Entry 8GAN (electron microscopy, 3.26 A resolution); this record covers chains K and N of the 16 polymer chains in the assembly.

# Chain K
Molecule: crRNA
Sequence (43 nucleotides; row label = number of the first residue in the row):
     1 GUUGAAACAG GGUCAGCUUG CCGUAGGUGG CAUCGCCCUC GUC

# Chain N
Protein: Cas5
Source organism: Neisseria lactamica
Reference sequence: D0W8X4 (D0W8X4_NEILA); residue numbers follow UniProt; this construct covers 2-206
Amino-acid sequence (205 residues; row label = number of the first residue in the row):
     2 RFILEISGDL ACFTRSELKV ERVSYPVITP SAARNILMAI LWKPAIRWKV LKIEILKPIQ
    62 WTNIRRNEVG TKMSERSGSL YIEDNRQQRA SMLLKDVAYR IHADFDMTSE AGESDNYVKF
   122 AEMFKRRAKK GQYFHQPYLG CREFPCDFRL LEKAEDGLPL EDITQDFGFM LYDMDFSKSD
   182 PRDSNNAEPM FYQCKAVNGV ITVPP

# How chain K and chain N interact
Residue-residue contacts - 38 pairs, chain K then chain N:
  G1(K) with Met39(N), hydrogen bond to the base; Leu42(N), base contact; Trp43(N), hydrogen bond to the base; Pro45(N), phosphate contact; Arg128(N), base contact; Phe135(N), stacking on the base
  U2(K) with Trp43(N), base contact; Glu111(N), base contact; Arg183(N), salt bridge to the phosphate; Asp184(N), hydrogen bond to the base
  U3(K) with Arg35(N), hydrogen bond to the base; Asn36(N), hydrogen bond to the sugar; Met39(N), sugar contact; Phe177(N), base contact; Asp184(N), sugar contact
  G4(K) with Asn36(N), hydrogen bond to the phosphate; Tyr139(N), hydrogen bond to the phosphate; Gly141(N), sugar contact
  A5(K) with Lys73(N), hydrogen bond to the base; Cys142(N), phosphate contact; Arg143(N), hydrogen bond to the phosphate
  A6(K) with Val70(N), base contact; Thr72(N), base contact; Lys73(N), base contact; Arg143(N), salt bridge to the phosphate; Glu144(N), phosphate contact
  A7(K) with Arg23(N), base contact; Asn68(N), hydrogen bond to the sugar; Glu69(N), hydrogen bond to the sugar; Val70(N), base contact; Glu144(N), base contact
  C8(K) with Asn68(N), hydrogen bond to the sugar; Ile83(N), phosphate contact; Arg87(N), salt bridge to the phosphate
  A9(K) with Arg67(N), phosphate contact; Asn68(N), hydrogen bond to the phosphate; Arg87(N), base contact; Gln89(N), hydrogen bond to the base
Also at the interface, not in a pair above, chain N (36 interface residues in all): Lys20, Ala40, Lys44, Arg48, Met74, Glu84, Arg90, Asp181, Pro182

# Overview
Chain K and chain N form an interface of 9 and 36 residues respectively, with 14 hydrogen bonds, 3 salt
bridges and 1 aromatic stacking contact. Polar pairs include G1(K)-Met39(N), G1(K)-Trp43(N) and
U2(K)-Asp184(N).
Chain K is crRNA and chain N is Cas5 (Neisseria lactamica); the structure, Exploiting Activation and
Inactivation Mechanisms in Type I-C CRISPR-Cas3 for Genome Editing Applications, was determined by electron
microscopy, deposited together with 8G9S, 8G9T, 8G9U, 8GAF and 8GAM.
